9QT5 - chains 5 and 1 of the 30 polymer chains in the assembly; structure by electron microscopy, 3.13 A resolution.

== Chain 5 ==
Molecule: Large ribosomal subunit protein bL34
Source organism: Streptomyces fradiae ATCC 10745
UniProtKB: A0A1Y2P0X6 (A0A1Y2P0X6_STRFR); residue numbers follow UniProt; this construct covers 1-45
Sequence (45 residues; each row starts with the number of its first residue):
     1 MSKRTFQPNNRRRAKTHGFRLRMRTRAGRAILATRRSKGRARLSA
Unresolved in the structure: 1

== Chain 1 ==
Molecule: 23S rRNA
Source organism: Streptomyces fradiae ATCC 10745
Sequence (3119 nucleotides; numbered 1 to 3119; the number before each row is that of its first residue):
     1 GGCCAAGUUUAUAAGGGCGCACGGUGGAUGCCUUGGCACCAGGAACCGAU
    51 GAAGGACGUGGGAGGCCGCGAUAGGCCCCGGGGAGCUGUCAACCGAGCUU
   101 UGAUCCGGGGGUGUCCGAAUGGGGAAACCCGGCAGUCGUCAUGGGCUGUC
   151 ACCCACUGCUGAACACAUAGGCAGUGUGGAGGGAACGAGGGGAAGUGAAA
   201 CAUCUCAGUACCCUCAGGAAGAGAAAACAACCGUGAUUCCGGGAGUAGUG
   251 GCGAGCGAAACCGGAUGAGGCCAAACCGUAUGCGUGUGAUACCCGGCAGG
   301 GGUUGCGCAUGCGGGGUUGUGGGAUCUCUCUUUCACGGUCUGCCGGCCGU
   351 GAGACGAGUCAGAAACCGUUGAUGUAGGCGAAGGACAUGCGAAAGGUCCG
   401 GCGUAGAGGGUAAGACCCCCGUAGCUGAAACAUUGACGGCUCGUUUGAGA
   451 GACACCCAAGUAGCACGGGGCCCGAGAAAUCCCGUGUGAAUCUGGCGGGA
   501 CCACCCGCUAAGCCUAAAUAUUCCCUGGUGACCGAUAGCGGAUAGUACCG
   551 UGAGGGAAUGGUGAAAAGUACCGCGGGAGCGGAGUGAAAUAGUACCUGAA
   601 ACCGUGUGCCUACAAGCCGUGGGAGCGUCGGACAUGCUUUGCAUGUCUCG
   651 UGACUGCGUGCCUUUUGAAGAAUGAGCCUGCGAGUUUGCGGUGCGUUGCG
   701 AGGUUAACCCGUGUGGGGAAGCCGUAGCGAAAGCGAGUCCGAAUAGGGCG
   751 AUCGAGUAGCGCGCUCAAGACCCGAAGCGGAGUGAUCUAGCCAUGGGCAG
   801 GUUGAAGCGGAGGUAAGACUUCGUGGAGGACCGAACCCACCAGGGUUGAA
   851 AACCUGGGGGAUGACCUGUGGUUAGGGGUGAAAGGCCAAUCAAACUCCGU
   901 GAUAGCUGGUUCUCCCCGAAAUGCAUUUAGGUGCAGCGUCGUGUGUUUCU
   951 UGCCGGAGGUAGAGCACUGGAUAGGCGAUGGGCCCUACCGGGUUACUGAC
  1001 CUUAGCCAAACUCCGAAUGCCGGUAAGUGAGAGCGCGGCAGUGAGACUGU
  1051 GGGGGAUAAGCUCCAUGGUCGAGAGGGAAACAGCCCAGAGCAUCGACUAA
  1101 GGCCCCUAAGCGUACGCUAAGUGGGAAAGGAUGUGGAGUCGCAGAGACAA
  1151 CCAGGAGGUUGGCUUAGAAGCAGCCACCCUUGAAAGAGUGCGUAAUAGCU
  1201 CACUGGUCAAGUGAUUCCGCGCCGACAAUGUAGCGGGGCUCAAGCGUACC
  1251 GCCGAAGUCGUGUCAUUGCAGCAUAAGCCCCAACGGGUGCUGUGAUGGGU
  1301 AGGGGAGCGUCGUGUGCCGGGUGAAGCAGCCGCGGAAGCGAGUUGUGGAC
  1351 GGUUCACGAGUGAGAAUGCAGGCAUGAGUAGCGAUACACACGUGAGAAAC
  1401 GUGUGCGCCGAUUGACUAAGGGUUCCUGGGUCAAGCUGAUCUGCCCAGGG
  1451 UAAGUCGGGACCUAAGGCGAGGCCGACAGGCGUAGUCGAUGGACAACCGG
  1501 UUGAUAUUCCGGUACCCGCUUUGAAGCGCCAGCGCUGAACCCAGCGAUGC
  1551 UAAGCCCGUGAAACCGCCGUGUGCGUCUUCGGACAAGCACGGAGUGGUGG
  1601 AGCCGGUGGCCCAGACUGGUAGUAGGUGAGCGAUGGGGUGACGCAGGAAG
  1651 GUAGUCCAGCCCGGGCGGUGGUUGUCCCGGGGUAAGGGUGUAGGCCGUGU
  1701 GGUAGGCAAAUCCGUCACACGUUAAGGCUGAGACCUGAUGCCGAGCCGAU
  1751 UGUGGUGAAGUGGAUGAUCCUAUGCUGUCGAGAAAAGCCUCUAGCGAGUU
  1801 UCAUGGCGGCCCGUACCCUAAACCGACUCAGGUGGUCAGGUAGAGAAUAC
  1851 CGAGGCGUUCGGGUGAACUAUGGUUAAGGAACUCGGCAAAAUGCCCCCGU
  1901 AACUUCGGGAGAAGGGGGGCCACUUCUGGUGAUCACUCUUGCAGUGUGAG
  1951 CUGGGGGUGGCCGCAGAGACCAGCGAGAAGCGACUGUUUACUAAAAACAC
  2001 AGGUCCGUGCGAAGCCGUAAGGCGAUGUAUACGGACUGACGCCUGCCCGG
  2051 UGCUGGAACGUUAAGGGGACCGGUUAGCUUGGAUUCGUCCGGGCGAAGCU
  2101 GAGAACUUAAGCGCCAGUAAACGGCGGUGGUAACUAUAACCAUCCUAAGG
  2151 UAGCGAAAUUCCUUGUCGGGUAAGUUCCGACCUGCACGAAUGGCGUAACG
  2201 ACUUCUCGACUGUCUCAACCAUAGGCCCGGUGAAAUUGCACUACGAGUAA
  2251 AGAUGCUCGUUUCGCGCAGCAGGACGGAAAGACCCCGGGACCUUUACUAC
  2301 AGUUUGAUAUUGGUGUUCGGUUCGGCUUGUGUAGGAUAGGUGGGAGACUG
  2351 UGAAACUGUGACGCCAGUCAUGGUGGAGUCGUCGUUGAAAUACCACUCUG
  2401 GUCGUGCUGGAUGUCUAACCUGGGUCCGUGAUCCGGAUCAGGGACAGUGU
  2451 CUGAUGGGUAGUUUAACUGGGGCGGUUGCCUCCUAAAGGGUAACGGAGGC
  2501 GCCCAAAGGUUCCCUCAGCCUGGUUGGCAAUCAGGUGUUGAGUGUAAGUG
  2551 CACAAGGGAGCUUGACUGUGAGACCGACGGGUCGAGCAGGGACGAAAGUC
  2601 GGGACUAGUGAUCCGGCGGUGGCUUGUGGAAGCGCCGUCGCUCAACGGAU
  2651 AAAAGGUACCCCGGGGAUAACAGGCUGAUCUUCCCCAAGAGUCCAUAUCG
  2701 ACGGGAUGGUUUGGCACCUCGAUGUCGGCUCGUCGCAUCCUGGGGCUGGA
  2751 GUCGGUCCCAAGGGUUGGGCUGUUCGCCCAUUAAAGCGGUACGCGAGCUG
  2801 GGUUUAGAACGUCGUGAGACAGUUCGGUCCCUAUCCGCUGCGCGCGCAGG
  2851 AACAUUGAGAAGGGCUGUCCCUAGUACGAGAGGACCGGGACGGACGAACC
  2901 UCUGGUGUGCCAGUUGUUCUGCCAAGGGCAUGGCUGGUUGGCUACGUUCG
  2951 GGAGGGAUAACCGCUGAAAGCAUCUAAGCGGGAAGCCUGCUUCGAGAUGA
  3001 GUGUUCCCACCUCCUUGAGAGGGUAAGGCUCCCAGUAGACGACUGGGUUG
  3051 AUAGGCCGGAUAUGGAAGCCCAGUGAUGGGUGGAGUUGACCGGUACUAAU
  3101 AGGCCGAGGGCUUGUCCUC
Unresolved in the structure: 1-4, 279-311, 333-353, 629-647, 753-754, 806-825, 973-1003, 1029-1031, 1132-1220, 1270-1291, 1519-1630, 1721-1726, 1745-1756, 1795-1806, 2076-2096, 2126-2145, 2279-2281, 2317-2410, 2523-2531, 2721-2723, 2970, 3012-3020, 3100-3104, 3114-3119

== Chain 5 / chain 1 interface ==
Pairs across the interface (82; chain 5 residue first):
  Ser2(5) with G1831(1), hydrogen bond to the base; G1832(1), sugar contact
  Lys3(5) with C787(1), salt bridge to the phosphate
  Arg4(5) with C787(1), sugar contact; A889(1), hydrogen bond to the base; C1824(1), sugar contact; G1825(1), hydrogen bond to the sugar
  Thr5(5) with U786(1), sugar contact; C787(1), sugar contact; A888(1), base contact
  Phe6(5) with U786(1), sugar contact; C1824(1), hydrogen bond to the sugar; G1825(1), phosphate contact
  Gln7(5) with U786(1), hydrogen bond to the sugar; C787(1), phosphate contact; C1824(1), sugar contact
  Pro8(5) with A1419(1), sugar contact; G1420(1), sugar contact; C1824(1), sugar contact
  Asn9(5) with U786(1), base contact; G870(1), hydrogen bond to the phosphate; G1420(1), phosphate contact
  Asn10(5) with G1420(1), hydrogen bond to the phosphate; G1421(1), phosphate contact
  Arg11(5) with A125(1), hydrogen bond to the base; G870(1), phosphate contact; G1488(1), hydrogen bond to the phosphate; A1489(1), salt bridge to the phosphate
  Arg12(5) with U786(1), hydrogen bond to the base; G870(1), salt bridge to the phosphate
  Arg13(5) with U551(1), hydrogen bond to the phosphate; G552(1), salt bridge to the phosphate; U786(1), base contact
  Ala14(5) with A125(1), sugar contact; A126(1), phosphate contact
  Lys15(5) with A125(1), phosphate contact; G871(1), salt bridge to the phosphate
  Thr16(5) with G784(1), phosphate contact; A785(1), phosphate contact
  His17(5) with U551(1), hydrogen bond to the sugar; G552(1), sugar contact; G784(1), salt bridge to the phosphate
  Gly18(5) with A126(1), phosphate contact
  Phe19(5) with G117(1), sugar contact; A126(1), stacking on the base
  Arg20(5) with G124(1), hydrogen bond to the base; A125(1), salt bridge to the phosphate; A126(1), hydrogen bond to the phosphate
  Arg22(5) with G552(1), hydrogen bond to the phosphate; A553(1), sugar contact; U783(1), hydrogen bond to the phosphate; G784(1), salt bridge to the phosphate
  Met23(5) with A118(1), phosphate contact
  Arg26(5) with C213(1), salt bridge to the phosphate; U214(1), salt bridge to the phosphate; A1478(1), phosphate contact; G1479(1), phosphate contact
  Ala27(5) with G782(1), sugar contact
  Ile31(5) with A553(1), phosphate contact; G554(1), phosphate contact; G782(1), sugar contact; U783(1), sugar contact
  Ala33(5) with G183(1), phosphate contact
  Thr34(5) with G554(1), phosphate contact
  Arg35(5) with A553(1), salt bridge to the phosphate; G554(1), salt bridge to the phosphate
  Arg36(5) with A53(1), hydrogen bond to the base; G54(1), sugar contact
  Lys38(5) with G545(1), base contact; G555(1), salt bridge to the phosphate; G556(1), base contact
  Gly39(5) with G545(1), sugar contact
  Arg40(5) with G545(1), sugar contact; U546(1), salt bridge to the phosphate; G554(1), base contact; G555(1), hydrogen bond to the base; G556(1), hydrogen bond to the base
  Ala41(5) with U546(1), hydrogen bond to the phosphate
  Arg42(5) with G550(1), base contact; G552(1), salt bridge to the phosphate; A553(1), salt bridge to the phosphate
  Leu43(5) with A126(1), base contact
Other interface residues (no listed pair), chain 5 (39 interface residues in all): Leu21, Arg24, Thr25, Gly28, Ala45
Other interface residues (no listed pair), chain 1 (46 interface residues in all): U788, C853, G868, U869, C1468, C1823

== Summary ==
The interface between chain 5 and chain 1 involves 39 residues on one side and 46 on the other, with 20
hydrogen bonds, 16 salt bridges and 1 aromatic stacking contact. Polar pairs include Ser2(5)-G1831(1),
Arg4(5)-A889(1) and Arg11(5)-A125(1).
Chain 5 is Large ribosomal subunit protein bL34 and chain 1 is 23S rRNA, both from Streptomyces fradiae ATCC
10745; the structure, Structure of the 50S ribosomal subunit from the antibiotic-producing bacterium
Streptomyces fradiae, was determined by electron microscopy.
